Entry 5OJQ (electron microscopy, 3.70 A resolution); this record covers chains 1 and N of the 54 polymer chains in the assembly.

[Chain 1 (and N)]
Protein: Haemolysin co-regulated protein
Organism: Vibrio cholerae
Notes: chain N of this document is another copy of the same molecule, construct and numbering; everything in this record applies to it too
UniProt: P72350 (P72350_VIBCL); residues 2-171 here = UniProt positions 2-171
Amino-acid sequence (170 residues; row label = number of the first residue in the row):
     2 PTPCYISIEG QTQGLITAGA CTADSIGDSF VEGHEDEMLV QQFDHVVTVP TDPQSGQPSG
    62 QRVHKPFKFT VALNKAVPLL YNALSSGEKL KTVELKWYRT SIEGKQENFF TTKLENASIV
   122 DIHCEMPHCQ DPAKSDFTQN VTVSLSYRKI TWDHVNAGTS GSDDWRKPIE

[Interface between chain 1 and chain N]
Contacting residue pairs - 14 pairs, chain 1 then chain N:
  P51(1) with S136(N)
  T52(1) with D137(N)
  D53(1) with D137(N)
  P54(1) with D137(N)
  Q55(1) with P4(N); Q42(N), hydrogen bond
  S56(1) with S30(N)
  Q58(1) with I27(N); D29(N); S30(N)
  S60(1) with S136(N), hydrogen bond (side chain-backbone); D137(N), hydrogen bond (side chain-backbone); F138(N), hydrogen bond (side chain-backbone); T139(N)
Other interface residues (no listed pair), chain N (10 interface residues in all): G28

[In short]
8 residues of chain 1 face 10 of chain N across their interface; the contacts include 4 hydrogen bonds. Among
the polar pairs are Q55(1)-Q42(N), S60(1)-S136(N) and S60(1)-D137(N).
Both chains are Haemolysin co-regulated protein (Vibrio cholerae). Entry 5OJQ (The modeled structure of of
wild type extended type VI secretion system sheath/tube complex in vibrio ...) was determined by electron
microscopy together with 5MXN and 5MYU from the same study.
